PDB entry 4YA4 | X-ray diffraction, 2.90 A resolution | chains K and W of the 28 polymer chains in the assembly

== Chain K ==
Name: Proteasome subunit beta type-5
From: Saccharomyces cerevisiae S288c
Notes: EC 3.4.25.1
UniProtKB: P30656 (PSB5_YEAST); residues 1-212 here correspond to UniProt positions 76-287 (UniProt number = residue number + 75)
Chain sequence (212 residues; row label = number of the first residue in the row):
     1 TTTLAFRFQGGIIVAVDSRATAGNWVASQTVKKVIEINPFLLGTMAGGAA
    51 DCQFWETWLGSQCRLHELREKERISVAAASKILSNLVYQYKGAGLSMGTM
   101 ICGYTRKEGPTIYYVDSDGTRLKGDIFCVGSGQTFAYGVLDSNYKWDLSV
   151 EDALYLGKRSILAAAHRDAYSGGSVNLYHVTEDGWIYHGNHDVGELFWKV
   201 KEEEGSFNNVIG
Ion coordination: Mg2+: Ala165, Asp168, Ser171 (shared with Asp204(W) of chain W)

== Chain W ==
Name: Proteasome subunit beta type-3
From: Saccharomyces cerevisiae S288c
Notes: EC 3.4.25.1
UniProtKB: P25451 (PSB3_YEAST); residues 0-204 here correspond to UniProt positions 1-205 (UniProt number = residue number + 1)
Chain sequence (205 residues; each row starts with the number of its first residue; numbering starts at 0):
     0 MSDPSSINGGIVVAMTGKDCVAIACDLRLGSQSLGVSNKFEKIFHYGHVF
    50 LGITGLATDVTTLNEMFRYKTNLYKLKEERAIEPETFTQLVSSSLYERRF
   100 GPYFVGPVVAGINSKSGKPFIAGFDLIGCIDEAKDFIVSGTASDQLFGMC
   150 ESLYEPNLEPEDLFETISQALLNAADRDALSGWGAVVYIIKKDEVVKRYL
   200 KMRQD
Disordered / not traced: 0
Ion coordination: Mg2+ site 1: Ala174, Asp177, Ser180; Mg2+ site 2: Asp204 (shared with Ala165(K), Asp168(K), Ser171(K) of chain K)
Swiss-Prot annotation at these positions:
  - modified residue: Ser30 (Phosphoserine)
  - cross-link: Lys69 (Glycyl lysine isopeptide (Lys-Gly) (interchain with G-Cter in ubiquitin))

== Interface between chain K and chain W ==
Residue-residue contacts - 43 pairs, chain K then chain W:
  Arg19(K) with Asp204(W), salt bridge
  Asn24(K) with Ser5(W); Asp177(W); Ala178(W), hydrogen bond (backbone-backbone); Leu179(W)
  Trp25(K) with Gln144(W); Arg176(W)
  Val26(K) with Arg176(W), hydrogen bond (backbone-side chain); Asp177(W); Ala178(W)
  Ala27(K) with Arg176(W), hydrogen bond (backbone-side chain)
  Ser28(K) with Arg176(W)
  Gln29(K) with Asp175(W), hydrogen bond (side chain-backbone)
  Phe135(K) with Leu33(W), hydrophobic
  Ala165(K) with Asp204(W)
  His166(K) with Trp182(W), hydrogen bond (backbone-side chain); Gln203(W), hydrogen bond (side chain-backbone)
  Arg167(K) with Ser32(W); Leu33(W); Gly34(W), hydrogen bond (side chain-backbone)
  Asp168(K) with Ser32(W)
  Ala169(K) with Arg27(W); Ser32(W), hydrogen bond (backbone-backbone); Ala178(W); Leu179(W), hydrophobic
  Tyr170(K) with Ser32(W); Ala178(W), hydrophobic
  Ser171(K) with Asp204(W)
  Gly172(K) with Asp204(W)
  Gly173(K) with Arg202(W), hydrogen bond (backbone-side chain); Asp204(W), hydrogen bond (backbone-side chain)
  Asp192(K) with Arg202(W), salt bridge
  Val193(K) with Asp204(W)
  Gly194(K) with Arg202(W)
  Phe197(K) with Gln203(W)
  Trp198(K) with Lys200(W); Met201(W); Gln203(W)
  Asn209(K) with Asn37(W); Lys38(W), hydrogen bond (backbone-side chain)
  Val210(K) with Asn37(W); Gln203(W)
  Gly212(K) with Lys200(W), hydrogen bond (backbone-side chain)
Interface residues without a listed pair, chain K (27 interface residues in all): Thr21, Ile211
Interface residues without a listed pair, chain W (22 interface residues in all): Gln31, Val35, Thr140

== Summary ==
The interface between chain K and chain W involves 27 residues on one side and 22 on the other; the contacts
include 12 hydrogen bonds and 2 salt bridges. Polar contacts include Arg19(K)-Asp204(W), Asp192(K)-Arg202(W)
and Val26(K)-Arg176(W).
Chain K is Proteasome subunit beta type-5 and chain W is Proteasome subunit beta type-3, both from
Saccharomyces cerevisiae S288c; the structure, Yeast 20S proteasome beta2-H114D mutant, was determined by
X-ray diffraction (same publication as 4Y69, 4Y6A, 4Y6V, 4Y6Z, 4Y70, 4Y74 and 34 further entries).
